1QUS - chain A; structure by X-ray diffraction, 1.70 A resolution.

== Chain A ==
Molecule: Lytic murein transglycosylase B
Source organism: Escherichia coli
Notes: EC 3.2.1.-; fragment: slt35
Reference sequence: P41052 (MLTB_ECOLI); residues 40-361 here = UniProt positions 40-361
Sequence (322 residues; each row starts with the number of its first residue):
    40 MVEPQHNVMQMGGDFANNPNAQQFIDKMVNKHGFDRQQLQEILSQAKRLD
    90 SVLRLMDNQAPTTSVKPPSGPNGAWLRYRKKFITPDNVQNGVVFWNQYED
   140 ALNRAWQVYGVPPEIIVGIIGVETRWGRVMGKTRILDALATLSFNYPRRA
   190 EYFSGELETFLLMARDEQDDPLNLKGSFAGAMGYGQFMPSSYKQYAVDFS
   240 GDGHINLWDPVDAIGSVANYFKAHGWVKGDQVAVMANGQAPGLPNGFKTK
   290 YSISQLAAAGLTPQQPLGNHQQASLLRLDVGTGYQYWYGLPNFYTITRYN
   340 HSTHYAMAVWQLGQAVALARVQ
Disordered / not traced: 99-108
Sequence notes: engineered mutation M40 (Leu in P41052), V41 (Leu in P41052)
Bound ions: Na+: D237, S239, D241, H243, D251
Ligand contacts: bicine (BCN): A220, Q225, F226, M227, S230, Y259, Y338
UniProt features mapped onto this chain:
  - active site: E162
What the authors report for this chain:
  - Na+ coordination: D237, S239, D241, H243, D251
  - contacts within the chain: V47-Q79 (backbone contact), I158-E162 (hydrophobic contact), E162-Q225, E162-Y338, M221-L246 (hydrophobic contact), F226-L246 (hydrophobic contact), E195-S229, E206-Y231, E206-I244, N245-W247 (hydrogen bond), L246-W247 (hydrophobic contact), E162-Y344 (hydrogen bond)
  - catalytic residues: E162
  - mutagenesis - E162Q: abolished catalytic activity
  - mutagenesis - E206Q: unchanged catalytic activity (citing earlier work)
  - binding site for bicine: Q225, F226, M227, S230, Y259, Y338
  - binding site for 1,2-ethanediol: R188, A218, M227
  - catalytic residues: S216 (proposed by the authors, not directly observed)
  - conformationally variable residues (order/disorder transition): A99 to S108

== Overview ==
Bound to chain A: bicine. D237, S239, D241, H243 and D251 form the Na+ site. UniProt lists active-site residue
E162. From the paper: catalytic residues E162 and S216; E162Q abolishes catalytic activity.
Chain A is Lytic murein transglycosylase B (Escherichia coli); the structure, 1.7 A resolution structure of
the soluble lytic transglycosylase SLT35 from escherichia coli, was determined by X-ray diffraction (same
publication as 1QUT).
